Entry 3VAJ (X-ray diffraction, 1.90 A resolution); this record covers chains B and P of the 4 polymer chains in the assembly.

# Chain B
Molecule: Splicing factor U2AF 65 kDa subunit
Source organism: Homo sapiens
Notes: fragment: RNA Binding Domains 1 and 2
Reference sequence: P26368 (U2AF2_HUMAN); residue numbers follow UniProt; this construct covers 148-237, 258-336
Chain sequence (174 residues; numbered 143 to 336; 20 numbers in that range are skipped by the numbering (no residue carries them; nothing is unmodelled there); the number before each row is that of its first residue):
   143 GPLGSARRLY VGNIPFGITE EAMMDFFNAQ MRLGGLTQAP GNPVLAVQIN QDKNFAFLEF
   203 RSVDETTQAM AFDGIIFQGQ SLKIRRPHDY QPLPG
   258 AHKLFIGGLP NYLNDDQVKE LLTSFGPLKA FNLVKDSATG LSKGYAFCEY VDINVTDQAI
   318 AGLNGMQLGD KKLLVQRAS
Construct notes: expression tag (143-147)
Swiss-Prot annotation at these positions:
  - modified residue: Lys-276 (5-hydroxylysine), Ser-294 (Phosphoserine)
Residues lining bound ligands:
  - n,N-bis(3-D-gluconamidopropyl)deoxycholamide (CPQ): Tyr-269, Leu-270, Gln-274, Glu-277, Leu-278, Leu-325, Gly-326
  - 1,4-diethylene dioxide (DIO), molecule 1: Arg-174, Pro-182, Gly-183
  - 1,4-diethylene dioxide (DIO), molecule 2: Asn-268, Tyr-269, Leu-270, Asn-271, Leu-290, Lys-292, Gly-297, Leu-298, Ser-299
  - 1,4-diethylene dioxide (DIO), molecule 3: Lys-276, Leu-285, Lys-286, Ala-287, Phe-288
What the authors report for this chain:
  - binding site for the 7-nt DNA strand (chain P): Arg-150, Asp-231
  - binding site for the 7-nt DNA strand: Arg-150
  - specificity-determining residues: Asp-293, Lys-328, Lys-329 (proposed by the authors, not directly observed)
  - mutagenesis - D293N/K329Q/L331K/Q333E: unchanged binding to 5'-4rU
  - mutagenesis - D293N/K329Q/L331K/Q333E: increased binding to 3'-4rU
  - mutagenesis - K260A/N289A (36-fold), F304A (73-fold): decreased binding to poly-rU RNA (citing earlier work)

# Chain P
Molecule: 7-nt DNA strand
Sequence (7 nucleotides; numbered 1 to 7; the number before each row is that of its first residue):
     1 UUUUUCU
Modified / non-standard residues: BRU (5-bromo-2'-deoxyuridine-5'-monophosphate) at position 5

# How chain B and chain P interact
Residue-residue contacts (25; chain B residue first):
  Lys-260(B) with DU4(P), base contact
  Phe-262(B) with DU2(P), base contact; DU3(P), stacking on the base
  Gly-264(B) with DU2(P), base contact
  Gly-265(B) with DU1(P), base contact; DU2(P), hydrogen bond to the base
  Leu-266(B) with DU2(P), base contact
  Asn-289(B) with DU4(P), hydrogen bond to the base
  Val-291(B) with DU4(P), base contact
  Lys-292(B) with BRU_5(P), phosphate contact
  Ser-294(B) with DC6(P), hydrogen bond to the phosphate
  Lys-300(B) with DU2(P), base contact; BRU_5(P), salt bridge to the phosphate
  Gly-301(B) with DU2(P), base contact
  Tyr-302(B) with DU2(P), sugar contact; DU3(P), sugar contact; DU4(P), sugar contact
  Phe-304(B) with DU3(P), sugar contact; DU4(P), stacking on the base
  Lys-328(B) with DU1(P), base contact
  Lys-329(B) with DU1(P), hydrogen bond to the base
  Leu-331(B) with DU2(P), base contact
  Gln-333(B) with DU3(P), hydrogen bond to the base
  Arg-334(B) with DU3(P), base contact
  Ala-335(B) with DU3(P), hydrogen bond to the base

# In short
19 residues of chain B face 6 of chain P across their interface; the contacts include 6 hydrogen bonds, 1 salt
bridge and 2 aromatic stacking contacts. Polar contacts include Gly-265(B)/DU2(P), Asn-289(B)/DU4(P) and
Lys-329(B)/DU1(P). From the paper: a binding site for the 7-nt DNA strand (chain P) at Arg-150(B) and
Asp-231(B); K260A/N289A and F304A of chain B reduce binding to poly-rU RNA.
Chain B is Splicing factor U2AF 65 kDa subunit (Homo sapiens) and chain P is a 7-nt DNA strand; the structure,
Structure of U2AF65 variant with BrU5C6 DNA, was determined by X-ray diffraction together with 3VAF, 3VAG,
3VAH, 3VAI, 3VAK, 3VAL and 3VAM from the same study.
